PDB entry 8HAM | electron microscopy, 4.50 A resolution (low resolution: residue-level contacts below are approximate; hydrogen-bond / salt-bridge calls are withheld) | chains B and J of the 11 polymer chains in the assembly

[Chain B]
Molecule: Histone H4
Source organism: Homo sapiens
Amino-acid sequence (102 residues; each row starts with the number of its first residue):
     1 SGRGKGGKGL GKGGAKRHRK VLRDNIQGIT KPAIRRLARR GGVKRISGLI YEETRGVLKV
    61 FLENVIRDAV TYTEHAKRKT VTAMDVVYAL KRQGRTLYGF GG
Not modelled in the structure: 1-11
Modified positions: Lys12 (N(6)-acetyllysine; ALY); Lys16 (N(6)-acetyllysine; ALY)

[Chain J]
Molecule: 180-nt DNA strand
Source organism: Homo sapiens
Sequence (180 nucleotides; row label = number of the first residue in the row):
     1 ATCCGTCCGT TACCGCCATC AATATCCACC TGCAGATTCT ACCAAAAGTG TATTTGGAAA
    61 CTGCTCCATC AAAAGGCATG TTCAGCTGAA TTCAGCTGAA CATGCCTTTT GATGGAGCAG
   121 TTTCCAAATA CACTTTTGGT AGAATCTGCA GGTGGATATT GATGGCGGTA ACGGACGGAT
Not modelled in the structure: 1-6, 172-180

[Chain B / chain J interface]
Contacting residue pairs - 17 pairs, chain B then chain J:
  Lys16(B) - DC105(J)
  Lys16(B) - DC106(J)
  Arg23(B) - DT107(J)
  Arg23(B) - DT108(J)
  Arg35(B) - DA99(J)
  Arg39(B) - DA100(J)
  Arg45(B) - DT97(J)
  Arg45(B) - DG98(J)
  Arg45(B) - DA99(J)
  Ile46(B) - DG98(J)
  Ile46(B) - DA99(J)
  Ser47(B) - DG98(J)
  Gly48(B) - DG98(J)
  Arg78(B) - DC118(J)
  Lys79(B) - DG117(J)
  Lys79(B) - DC118(J)
  Thr80(B) - DC118(J)
Also at the interface, not in a pair above, chain B (14 interface residues in all): Lys44, Tyr51, Lys77
Also at the interface, not in a pair above, chain J (11 interface residues in all): DA119

[Overview]
14 residues of chain B and 11 residues of chain J are in contact.
Here chain B is Histone H4 and chain J is a 180-nt DNA strand, both from Homo sapiens. Entry 8HAM (Cryo-EM
structure of the CBP catalytic core bound to the H4K12acK16ac nucleosome, class 2) was determined by electron
microscopy (same publication as 8HAG, 8HAH, 8HAI, 8HAJ, 8HAK, 8HAL and 8HAN).
